8RXB - chains D and L of the 12 polymer chains in the assembly; structure by X-ray diffraction, 2.60 A resolution.

# Chain D (and L)
Name: Regulator of nonsense transcripts 1
From: Homo sapiens
Notes: EC 3.6.4.12, 3.6.4.13; chain L of this document is another copy of the same molecule, construct and numbering; everything in this record applies to it too
Reference sequence: Q92900 (RENT1_HUMAN); residues 1-173 here correspond to UniProt positions 115-287 (UniProt number = residue number + 114)
Sequence (173 residues; row label = number of the first residue in the row):
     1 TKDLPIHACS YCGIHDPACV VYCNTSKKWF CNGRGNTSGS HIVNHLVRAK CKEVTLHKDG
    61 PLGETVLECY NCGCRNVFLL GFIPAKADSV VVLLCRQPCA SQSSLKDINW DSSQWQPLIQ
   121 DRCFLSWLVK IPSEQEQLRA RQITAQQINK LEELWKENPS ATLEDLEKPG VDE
Not modelled in the structure: 1-2, 85-87, 105-113, 161-173 (chain L: 1-3, 85-87, 105-113, 161-173)
Bound ions: Zn2+ site 1: C9, C12, C31, H41; Zn2+ site 2: C69, C72, C95, C99
UniProt features mapped onto this chain:
  - region: C9 to H41 (C3H), C23 to C51 (CC/SHH/C), C69 to C99 (C4)
  - binding site (Zn(2+)): C9, C12, C23, S26, C31, H41, H45, C51, C69, C72, C95, C99

# Interface between chain D and chain L
Residue-residue contacts - 19 pairs, chain D then chain L:
  V47(D) - P98(L)  hydrophobic
  K50(D) - N71(L)  hydrogen bond (side chain-backbone)
  K52(D) - C72(L)  hydrogen bond
  K52(D) - P98(L)
  N71(D) - K50(L)
  C72(D) - K52(L)  hydrogen bond
  N76(D) - C74(L)
  N76(D) - L79(L)
  F78(D) - Q97(L)
  F78(D) - P98(L)
  L79(D) - N76(L)
  L79(D) - L79(L)  hydrophobic
  R96(D) - F78(L)
  Q97(D) - F78(L)
  P98(D) - V47(L)  hydrophobic
  P98(D) - F78(L)  hydrophobic
  S103(D) - R122(L)
  S104(D) - V47(L)
  R122(D) - S103(L)
Also at the interface, not in a pair above, chain D (15 interface residues in all): C74
Also at the interface, not in a pair above, chain L (16 interface residues in all): R96, C99, S104

# In short
15 residues of chain D and 16 residues of chain L are in contact, with 3 hydrogen bonds. Polar pairs include
K50(D)-N71(L) and K52(D)-C72(L). C9(D), C12(D), C31(D) and H41(D) form the Zn2+ site 1. From UniProt: 12
Zn2+-binding residues on chain D.
Chain D and chain L are both Regulator of nonsense transcripts 1 (Homo sapiens); the structure, Human UPF1 CH
domain in complex with SMG6 peptide, was determined by X-ray diffraction.
